PDB entry 3G0R | X-ray diffraction, 2.40 A resolution | chains B and G of the 4 polymer chains in the assembly

== Chain B ==
Name: Exodeoxyribonuclease
Source organism: Methanothermobacter thermautotrophicus
Notes: EC 3.1.11.2
UniProt: O26314 (O26314_METTH); numbering as in UniProt (aligned over 1-257)
Chain sequence (265 residues; row label = number of the first residue in the row):
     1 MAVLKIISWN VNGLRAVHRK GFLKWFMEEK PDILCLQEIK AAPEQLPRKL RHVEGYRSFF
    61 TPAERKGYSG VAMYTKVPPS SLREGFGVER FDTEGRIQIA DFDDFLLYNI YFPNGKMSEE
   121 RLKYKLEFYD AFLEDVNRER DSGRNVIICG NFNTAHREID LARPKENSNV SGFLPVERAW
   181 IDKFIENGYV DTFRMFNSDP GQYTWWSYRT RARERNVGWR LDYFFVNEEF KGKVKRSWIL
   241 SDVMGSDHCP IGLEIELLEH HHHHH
Not modelled in the structure: 1-2, 257-265
Differences from the reference sequence: engineered mutation Ala2 (Thr in O26314), Asn151 (Asp in O26314); expression tag (258-265)

== Chain G ==
Molecule: 13-nt DNA strand
Sequence (13 nucleotides; row label = number of the first residue in the row):
     1 GCTGCGCAGG GCG
Not modelled in the structure: 11-13
Ion coordination: Na+ site 1: DG4, DC5 (shared with 2 residues of chain K); Na+ site 2: DC5, DG6 (shared with 2 residues of chain K)

== Chain B / chain G interface ==
Residue-residue contacts - 20 pairs, chain B then chain G:
  Asn12(B) - DG4(G)  sugar contact
  Gly13(B) - DG4(G)  phosphate contact
  Gly13(B) - DC5(G)  phosphate contact
  Arg15(B) - DC5(G)  phosphate contact
  Arg15(B) - DG6(G)  salt bridge to the phosphate
  Ala16(B) - DG4(G)  sugar contact
  Ala16(B) - DC5(G)  hydrogen bond to the phosphate
  Arg19(B) - DC5(G)  salt bridge to the phosphate
  Lys20(B) - DG4(G)  salt bridge to the phosphate
  Lys40(B) - DG4(G)  hydrogen bond to the base
  Lys40(B) - DC5(G)  sugar contact
  Gln45(B) - DG6(G)  hydrogen bond to the phosphate
  Lys66(B) - DG6(G)  sugar contact
  Gly67(B) - DC5(G)  phosphate contact
  Gly67(B) - DG6(G)  hydrogen bond to the phosphate
  Tyr208(B) - DC2(G)  base contact
  Tyr208(B) - DT3(G)  sugar contact
  Arg209(B) - DG1(G)  base contact
  Arg209(B) - DC2(G)  phosphate contact
  Thr210(B) - DC2(G)  hydrogen bond to the phosphate
Other interface residues (no listed pair), chain B (15 interface residues in all): Leu14, Ser207
Other interface residues (no listed pair), chain G (7 interface residues in all): DC7

== Summary ==
The interface between chain B and chain G involves 15 residues on one side and 7 on the other; the contacts
include 5 hydrogen bonds and 3 salt bridges. Polar contacts include Lys40(B)-DG4(G), Ala16(B)-DC5(G) and
Gln45(B)-DG6(G). DG4(G) and DC5(G) coordinate Na+ site 1.
Chain B is Exodeoxyribonuclease (Methanothermobacter thermautotrophicus) and chain G is a 13-nt DNA strand;
the structure, Complex of Mth0212 and an 8bp dsDNA with distorted ends, was determined by X-ray diffraction,
deposited together with 3G00, 3G2D, 3G38, 3G3C and 3G4T.
